PDB entry 4Y8S | X-ray diffraction, 2.70 A resolution | chains M and b of the 34 polymer chains in the assembly

[Chain M]
Protein: Proteasome subunit beta type-7
From: Saccharomyces cerevisiae S288c
Notes: EC 3.4.25.1
UniProtKB: P30657 (PSB7_YEAST); residues -12 to 233 here correspond to UniProt positions 21-266 (UniProt number = residue number + 33)
Amino-acid sequence (246 residues; row label = number of the first residue in the row; numbers below 1 keep their minus sign (Thr-12 is residue -12)):
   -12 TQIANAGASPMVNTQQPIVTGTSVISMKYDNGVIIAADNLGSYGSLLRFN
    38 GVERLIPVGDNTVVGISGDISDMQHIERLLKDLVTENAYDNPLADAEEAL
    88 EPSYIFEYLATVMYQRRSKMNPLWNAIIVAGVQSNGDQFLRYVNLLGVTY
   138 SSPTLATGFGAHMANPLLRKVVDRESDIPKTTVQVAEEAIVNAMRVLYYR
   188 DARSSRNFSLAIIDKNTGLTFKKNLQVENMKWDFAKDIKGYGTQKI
Unresolved in the structure: -12 to 0

[Chain b]
Protein: Proteasome subunit beta type-1
From: Saccharomyces cerevisiae S288c
Notes: EC 3.4.25.1
UniProtKB: P38624 (PSB1_YEAST); residues 1-196 here correspond to UniProt positions 20-215 (UniProt number = residue number + 19)
Amino-acid sequence (196 residues; row label = number of the first residue in the row):
     1 TSIMAVTFKDGVILGADSRTTTGAYIANRVTDKLTRVHDKIWCCRSGSAA
    51 DTQAIADIVQYHLELYTSQYGTPSTETAASVFKELCYENKDNLTAGIIVA
   101 GYDDKNKGEVYTIPLGGSVHKLPYAIAGSGSTFIYGYCDKNFRENMSKEE
   151 TVDFIKHSLSQAIKWDGSSGGVIRMVVLTAAGVERLIFYPDEYEQL
Swiss-Prot annotation at these positions:
  - active site: Thr1 (Nucleophile)

[How chain M and chain b interact]
Pairs across the interface (62; chain M residue first):
  Ser32(M) with Trp165(b); Asp166(b); Gly167(b), hydrogen bond (backbone-backbone); Ser168(b)
  Leu33(M) with Phe133(b), hydrophobic; Trp165(b)
  Leu34(M) with Lys164(b); Trp165(b), hydrogen bond (backbone-backbone); Gly167(b)
  Arg35(M) with Trp165(b)
  Phe146(M) with Ala24(b); Tyr25(b)
  Tyr185(M) with Glu194(b), hydrogen bond
  Tyr186(M) with Ile26(b); Arg29(b)
  Arg187(M) with Ala24(b); Tyr25(b); Ile26(b), hydrogen bond (backbone-backbone); Ala27(b), hydrogen bond (side chain-backbone); Asn28(b); Arg29(b)
  Asp188(M) with Ala24(b); Ile26(b)
  Ala189(M) with Ala24(b), hydrogen bond (backbone-backbone); Ile26(b); Gly167(b)
  Arg190(M) with Ala24(b)
  Arg193(M) with Asp191(b), salt bridge; Glu194(b), salt bridge
  Lys218(M) with Arg29(b), hydrogen bond (backbone-side chain)
  Trp219(M) with Arg29(b); Gly171(b); Val172(b), hydrophobic; Tyr189(b); Pro190(b)
  Asp220(M) with Tyr189(b)
  Phe221(M) with Arg29(b); Val30(b), hydrophobic
  Ala222(M) with Val30(b), hydrophobic; Val172(b), hydrophobic; Arg174(b), hydrogen bond (backbone-side chain); Ile187(b), hydrophobic
  Lys223(M) with Ile187(b); Tyr189(b)
  Ile225(M) with Val30(b), hydrophobic; Arg174(b)
  Lys226(M) with Asp32(b)
  Gly227(M) with Asp32(b), hydrogen bond (backbone-side chain)
  Tyr228(M) with Thr35(b); Arg45(b); Gln53(b), hydrogen bond (side chain-backbone); Ala56(b); Asp57(b), hydrogen bond
  Gln231(M) with Asp32(b); Leu34(b); Thr35(b); Arg36(b), hydrogen bond (side chain-backbone); Trp42(b); Arg185(b)
  Ile233(M) with Arg36(b); Trp42(b); Arg185(b), hydrogen bond (backbone-side chain)
Interface residues without a listed pair, chain M (26 interface residues in all): Met150, Met217
Interface residues without a listed pair, chain b (35 interface residues in all): Arg19, Thr21, Ile163, Val183

[Overview]
Chain M and chain b form an interface of 26 and 35 residues respectively, with 13 hydrogen bonds and 2 salt
bridges. Among the polar pairs are Arg193(M)-Asp191(b), Arg193(M)-Glu194(b) and Tyr185(M)-Glu194(b). UniProt
lists active-site residue Thr1(b) on chain b.
Here chain M is Proteasome subunit beta type-7 and chain b is Proteasome subunit beta type-1, both from
Saccharomyces cerevisiae S288c. Entry 4Y8S (Yeast 20S proteasome beta2-H116D mutant in complex with Ac-LAE-ep)
was determined by X-ray diffraction (same publication as 4Y69, 4Y6A, 4Y6V, 4Y6Z, 4Y70, 4Y74 and 34 further
entries).
